PDB entry 9E1N | electron microscopy, 3.40 A resolution | chains A and I of the 11 polymer chains in the assembly

Chain A:
Name: Histone H3.2
Organism: Xenopus laevis
UniProt: P84233 (H32_XENLA); residues 0-135 here correspond to UniProt positions 1-136 (UniProt number = residue number + 1)
Sequence (136 residues; each row starts with the number of its first residue; numbering starts at 0):
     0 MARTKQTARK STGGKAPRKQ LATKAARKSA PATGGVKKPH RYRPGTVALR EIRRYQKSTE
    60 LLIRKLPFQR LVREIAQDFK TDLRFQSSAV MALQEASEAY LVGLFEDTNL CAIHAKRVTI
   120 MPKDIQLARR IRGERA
Unresolved in the structure: 0-36, 134-135
Curated features (UniProtKB/Swiss-Prot):
  - modified residue: Arg2 (Asymmetric dimethylarginine), Thr3 (Phosphothreonine), Lys4 (Allysine), Gln5 (5-glutamyl dopamine), Thr6 (Phosphothreonine), Arg8 (Citrulline), Lys9 (N6,N6,N6-trimethyllysine), Ser10 (ADP-ribosylserine), Thr11 (Phosphothreonine), Lys14 (N6-(2-hydroxyisobutyryl)lysine), Arg17 (Asymmetric dimethylarginine), Lys18 (N6-(2-hydroxyisobutyryl)lysine), Lys23 (N6-(2-hydroxyisobutyryl)lysine), Arg26 (Citrulline), Lys27 (N6,N6,N6-trimethyllysine), Ser28 (ADP-ribosylserine), Lys36 (N6,N6,N6-trimethyllysine), Lys37 (N6-methyllysine), Tyr41 (Phosphotyrosine), Lys56 (N6,N6,N6-trimethyllysine) and 8 more in UniProt
  - lipidation: Cys110 (S-palmitoyl cysteine)

Chain I:
Molecule: 149-nt DNA strand
Organism: Homo sapiens
Sequence (149 nucleotides; each row starts with the number of its first residue; numbers below 1 keep their minus sign (DA-73 is residue -73)):
   -73 ACAGGATGTA TATATCTGAC ACGTGCCTGG AGACTAGGGA GTAATCCCCT TGGCGGTTAA
   -13 AACGCGGGGG ACAGCGCGTA CGTGCGTTTA AGCGGTGCTA GAGCTGTCTA CGACCAATTG
    47 AGCGGCCTCG GCACCGGGAT TCTCCAGGG

Chain A / chain I interface:
Residue-residue contacts - 26 pairs, chain A then chain I:
  His39(A) - DT-67(I)  phosphate contact
  Arg40(A) - DG8(I)  base contact
  Arg40(A) - DT9(I)  hydrogen bond to the base
  Arg40(A) - DG10(I)  hydrogen bond to the sugar
  Tyr41(A) - DT-67(I)  sugar contact
  Tyr41(A) - DG-66(I)  sugar contact
  Tyr41(A) - DT9(I)  sugar contact
  Tyr41(A) - DG10(I)  phosphate contact
  Arg42(A) - DT9(I)  phosphate contact
  Pro43(A) - DG8(I)  phosphate contact
  Gly44(A) - DT9(I)  hydrogen bond to the phosphate
  Thr45(A) - DT9(I)  phosphate contact
  Val46(A) - DT9(I)  hydrogen bond to the phosphate
  Val46(A) - DG10(I)  phosphate contact
  Ala47(A) - DT9(I)  hydrogen bond to the phosphate
  Arg49(A) - DG-66(I)  phosphate contact
  Arg49(A) - DT-65(I)  phosphate contact
  Arg53(A) - DT-65(I)  salt bridge to the phosphate
  Arg63(A) - DA17(I)  phosphate contact
  Lys64(A) - DG18(I)  phosphate contact
  Leu65(A) - DA17(I)  sugar contact
  Leu65(A) - DG18(I)  hydrogen bond to the phosphate
  Pro66(A) - DA17(I)  phosphate contact
  Arg69(A) - DA17(I)  salt bridge to the phosphate
  Arg83(A) - DA26(I)  phosphate contact
  Arg83(A) - DG27(I)  salt bridge to the phosphate
Interface residues without a listed pair, chain I (11 interface residues in all): DA-68

In short:
17 residues of chain A face 11 of chain I across their interface; the contacts include 6 hydrogen bonds and 3
salt bridges. Polar pairs include Arg40(A)-DT9(I), Arg40(A)-DG10(I) and Gly44(A)-DT9(I).
Chain A is Histone H3.2 (Xenopus laevis) and chain I is a 149-nt DNA strand (Homo sapiens); the structure,
Snf2h bound nucleosome complex-ClassA3, was determined by electron microscopy (same publication as 9E1L, 9E1M,
9E1O, 9E1P, 9E1Q, 9E1R and 4 further entries).
